PDB entry 7MQ3 | X-ray diffraction, 1.40 A resolution | chain A

== Chain A ==
Molecule: Copper-sensing transcriptional repressor csoR
Organism: Streptococcus pneumoniae D39
Reference sequence: A0A0B7LQC0 (A0A0B7LQC0_STREE); residue numbers follow UniProt; this construct covers 2-85
Chain sequence (85 residues; numbered 1 to 85; the number before each row is that of its first residue):
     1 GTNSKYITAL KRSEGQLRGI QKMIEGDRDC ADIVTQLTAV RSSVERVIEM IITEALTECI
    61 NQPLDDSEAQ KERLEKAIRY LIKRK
Disordered / not traced: 84-85
Differences from the reference sequence: expression tag (1); engineered mutation Ala9 (Cys in A0A0B7LQC0), Ala55 (Asn in A0A0B7LQC0)
Metal / ion sites: Na+: Asp29, Glu54

== Summary ==
Asp29 and Glu54 form the Na+ site.
Chain A is Copper-sensing transcriptional repressor csoR (Streptococcus pneumoniae D39); the structure, C9A
N55A Streptococcus pneumoniae CstR in the reduced state, was determined by X-ray diffraction, deposited
together with 7MQ1 and 7MQ2.
